PDB entry 5YLZ | electron microscopy, 3.60 A resolution | chains A and B of the 43 polymer chains in the assembly

[Chain A]
Molecule: Pre-mRNA-splicing factor 8
From: Saccharomyces cerevisiae S288c
Reference sequence: P33334 (PRP8_YEAST); residue numbers follow UniProt; this construct covers 1-2413
Chain sequence (2413 residues; numbered 1 to 2413; the number before each row is that of its first residue):
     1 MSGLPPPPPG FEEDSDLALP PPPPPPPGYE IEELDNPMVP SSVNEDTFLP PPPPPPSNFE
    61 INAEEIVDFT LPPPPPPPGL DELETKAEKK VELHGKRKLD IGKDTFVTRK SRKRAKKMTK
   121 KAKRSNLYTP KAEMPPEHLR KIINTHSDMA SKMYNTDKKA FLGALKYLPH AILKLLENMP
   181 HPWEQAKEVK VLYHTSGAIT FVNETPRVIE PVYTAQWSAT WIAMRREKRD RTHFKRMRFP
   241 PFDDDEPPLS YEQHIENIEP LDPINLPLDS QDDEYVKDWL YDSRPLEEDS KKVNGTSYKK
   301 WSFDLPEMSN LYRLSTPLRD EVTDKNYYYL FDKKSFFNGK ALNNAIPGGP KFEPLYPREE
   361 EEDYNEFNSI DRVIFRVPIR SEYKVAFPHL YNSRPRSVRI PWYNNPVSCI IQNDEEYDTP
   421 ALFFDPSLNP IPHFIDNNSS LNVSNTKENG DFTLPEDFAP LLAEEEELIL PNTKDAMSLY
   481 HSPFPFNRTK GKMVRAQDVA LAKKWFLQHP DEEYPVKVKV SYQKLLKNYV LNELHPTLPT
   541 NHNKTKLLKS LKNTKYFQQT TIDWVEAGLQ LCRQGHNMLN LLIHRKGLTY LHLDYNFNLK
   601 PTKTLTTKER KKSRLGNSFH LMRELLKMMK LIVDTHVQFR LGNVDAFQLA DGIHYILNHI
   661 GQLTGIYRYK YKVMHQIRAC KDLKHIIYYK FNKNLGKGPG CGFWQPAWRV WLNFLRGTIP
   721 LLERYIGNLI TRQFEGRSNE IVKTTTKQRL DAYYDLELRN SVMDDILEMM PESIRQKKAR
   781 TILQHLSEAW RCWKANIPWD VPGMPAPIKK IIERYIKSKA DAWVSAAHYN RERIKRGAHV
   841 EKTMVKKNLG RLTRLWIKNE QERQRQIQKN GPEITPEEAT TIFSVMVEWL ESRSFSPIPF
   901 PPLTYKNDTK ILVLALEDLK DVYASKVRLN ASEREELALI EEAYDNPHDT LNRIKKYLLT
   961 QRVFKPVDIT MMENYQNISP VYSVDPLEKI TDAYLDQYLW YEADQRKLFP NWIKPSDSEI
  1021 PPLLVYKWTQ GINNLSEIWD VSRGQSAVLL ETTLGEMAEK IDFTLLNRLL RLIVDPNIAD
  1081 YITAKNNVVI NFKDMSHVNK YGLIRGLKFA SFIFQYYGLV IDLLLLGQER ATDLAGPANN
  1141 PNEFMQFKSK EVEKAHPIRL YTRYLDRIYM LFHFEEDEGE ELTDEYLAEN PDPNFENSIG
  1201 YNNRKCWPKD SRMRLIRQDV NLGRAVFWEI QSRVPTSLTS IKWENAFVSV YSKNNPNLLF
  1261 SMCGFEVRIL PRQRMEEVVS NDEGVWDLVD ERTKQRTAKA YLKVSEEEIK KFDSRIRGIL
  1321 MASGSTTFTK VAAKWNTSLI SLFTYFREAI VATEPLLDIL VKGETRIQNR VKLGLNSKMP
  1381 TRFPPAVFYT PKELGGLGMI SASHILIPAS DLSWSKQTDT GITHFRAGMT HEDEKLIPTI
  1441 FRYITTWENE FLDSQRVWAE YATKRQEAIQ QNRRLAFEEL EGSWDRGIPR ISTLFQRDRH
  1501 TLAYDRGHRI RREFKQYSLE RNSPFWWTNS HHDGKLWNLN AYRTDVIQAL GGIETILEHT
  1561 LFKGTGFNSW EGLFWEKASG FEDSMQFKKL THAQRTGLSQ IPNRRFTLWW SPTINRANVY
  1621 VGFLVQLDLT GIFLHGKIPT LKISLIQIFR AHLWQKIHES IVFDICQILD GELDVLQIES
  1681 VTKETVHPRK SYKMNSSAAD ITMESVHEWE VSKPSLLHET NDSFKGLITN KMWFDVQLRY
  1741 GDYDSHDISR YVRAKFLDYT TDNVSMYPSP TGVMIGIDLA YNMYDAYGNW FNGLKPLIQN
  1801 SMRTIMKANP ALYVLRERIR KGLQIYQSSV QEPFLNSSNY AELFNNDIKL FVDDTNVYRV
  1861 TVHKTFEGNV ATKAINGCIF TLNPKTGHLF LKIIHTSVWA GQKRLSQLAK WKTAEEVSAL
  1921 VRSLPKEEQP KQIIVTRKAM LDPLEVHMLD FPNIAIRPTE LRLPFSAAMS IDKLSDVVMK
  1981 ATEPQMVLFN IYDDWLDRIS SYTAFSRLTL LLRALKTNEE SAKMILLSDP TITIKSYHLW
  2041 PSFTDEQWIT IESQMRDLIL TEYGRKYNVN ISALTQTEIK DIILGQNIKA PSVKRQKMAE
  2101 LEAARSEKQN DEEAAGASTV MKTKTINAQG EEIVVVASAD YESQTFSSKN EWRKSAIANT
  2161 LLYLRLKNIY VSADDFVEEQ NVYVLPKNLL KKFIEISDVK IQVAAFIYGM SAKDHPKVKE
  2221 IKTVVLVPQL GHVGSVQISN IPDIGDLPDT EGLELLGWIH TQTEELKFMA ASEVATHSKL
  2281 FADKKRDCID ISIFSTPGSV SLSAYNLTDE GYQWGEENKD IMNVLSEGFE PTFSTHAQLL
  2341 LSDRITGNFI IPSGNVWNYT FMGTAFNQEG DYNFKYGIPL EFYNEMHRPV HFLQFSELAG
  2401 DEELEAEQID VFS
Not modelled in the structure: 1-126, 432-449, 1830-1839, 2086-2413
Small-molecule neighbours: inositol hexakisphosphate (IHP): Arg236, Lys517, Tyr655, His659, Lys684, His685, Tyr688, Asn692, Lys697, Gly698, Pro699
UniProt features mapped onto this chain:
  - region: Met1585 to Leu1598 (Important for branch point selection)
  - mutagenesis: His1658 (H1658S: No effect on viability), Glu1684 (E1684Q: No effect on viability), His1687 (H1687S: No effect on viability), Asp1700 (D1700N: No effect on viability), Asp1735 (D1735N: No effect on viability), Asp1853 (D1853A: Alters protein folding. Severely impaired growth. Strongly reduced growth at 35 degrees Celsius; when associated with A-1854; D1853N: Reduced growth at 30 degrees Celsius ...), Asp1854 (D1854A: Reduced growth at 30 degrees Celsius. Strongly reduced growth at 16 degrees Celsius. Strongly reduced growth at 35 degrees Celsius; when associated with A-1853 ...), Thr1855 (T1855A: Reduced growth at 30 degrees Celsius. Strongly reduced growth at 16 degrees Celsius), Thr1936 (T1936A: Reduced growth at 30 degrees Celsius. Strongly reduced growth at 16 degrees Celsius), Arg1937 (R1937K: Severely impaired growth. Reduced growth at 30 degrees Celsius. Strongly reduced growth at 16 degrees Celsius)

[Chain B]
Molecule: U5 snRNA
From: Saccharomyces cerevisiae S288c
Sequence (214 nucleotides; each row starts with the number of its first residue):
     1 AAGCAGCUUU ACAGAUCAAU GGCGGAGGGA GGUCAACAUC AAGAACUGUG GGCCUUUUAU
    61 UGCCUAUAGA ACUUAUAACG AACAUGGUUC UUGCCUUUUA CCAGAACCAU CCGGGUGUUG
   121 UCUCCAUAGA AACAGGUAAA GCUGUCCGUU ACUGUGGGCU UGCCAUAUUU UUUGGAACUU
   181 UUCUGCCCUU UUUCUCAAUG AGUAAGGAGG GCGU
Not modelled in the structure: 1-27, 56-59, 128-162, 184-214

[Interface between chain A and chain B]
Contacting residue pairs (95; chain A residue first):
  Tyr128(A) - C34(B)  hydrogen bond to the sugar
  Tyr128(A) - A35(B)  hydrogen bond to the sugar
  Tyr128(A) - U121(B)  hydrogen bond to the sugar
  Pro130(A) - U121(B)  sugar contact
  His170(A) - C112(B)  salt bridge to the phosphate
  Lys174(A) - G113(B)  salt bridge to the phosphate
  Lys190(A) - U33(B)  sugar contact
  Lys190(A) - C34(B)  salt bridge to the phosphate
  Glu204(A) - U33(B)  base contact
  Thr205(A) - U33(B)  hydrogen bond to the base
  Arg207(A) - U33(B)  base contact
  Arg284(A) - U33(B)  hydrogen bond to the base
  Asn294(A) - G32(B)  hydrogen bond to the phosphate
  Gly295(A) - G31(B)  phosphate contact
  Gly295(A) - G32(B)  phosphate contact
  Thr296(A) - G32(B)  sugar contact
  Thr296(A) - U33(B)  phosphate contact
  Ser297(A) - G32(B)  hydrogen bond to the phosphate
  Ser297(A) - U33(B)  phosphate contact
  Lys325(A) - U76(B)  base contact
  Lys333(A) - A77(B)  salt bridge to the phosphate
  Lys334(A) - U76(B)  phosphate contact
  Lys334(A) - A77(B)  salt bridge to the phosphate
  Lys340(A) - G104(B)  hydrogen bond to the phosphate
  Lys340(A) - A105(B)  salt bridge to the phosphate
  Phe352(A) - G104(B)  phosphate contact
  Glu353(A) - A103(B)  phosphate contact
  Glu353(A) - G104(B)  phosphate contact
  Leu355(A) - G104(B)  sugar contact
  Leu355(A) - A105(B)  sugar contact
  Arg358(A) - U91(B)  sugar contact
  Trp402(A) - U76(B)  stacking on the base
  Asn405(A) - U76(B)  base contact
  Phe484(A) - A81(B)  base contact
  Arg488(A) - A81(B)  base contact
  Lys492(A) - G115(B)  sugar contact
  Arg495(A) - G80(B)  base contact
  Arg495(A) - C112(B)  base contact
  Arg495(A) - G113(B)  hydrogen bond to the sugar
  Asp498(A) - A82(B)  hydrogen bond to the sugar
  Lys503(A) - C83(B)  salt bridge to the phosphate
  Lys527(A) - A103(B)  phosphate contact
  Lys527(A) - G104(B)  salt bridge to the phosphate
  Asn532(A) - C83(B)  hydrogen bond to the base
  Asn532(A) - A84(B)  hydrogen bond to the phosphate
  Glu533(A) - C83(B)  hydrogen bond to the base
  Leu534(A) - A105(B)  phosphate contact
  His535(A) - A105(B)  salt bridge to the phosphate
  His535(A) - A106(B)  phosphate contact
  Thr537(A) - A84(B)  base contact
  Pro539(A) - C79(B)  base contact
  Pro539(A) - G80(B)  base contact
  Thr540(A) - U110(B)  phosphate contact
  Thr540(A) - C111(B)  base contact
  Asn541(A) - C40(B)  hydrogen bond to the base
  Asn541(A) - A41(B)  phosphate contact
  Asn541(A) - C79(B)  base contact
  Asn543(A) - C111(B)  phosphate contact
  Asn543(A) - C112(B)  phosphate contact
  Asn543(A) - G113(B)  base contact
  Lys549(A) - A35(B)  phosphate contact
  Lys549(A) - A36(B)  salt bridge to the phosphate
  Tyr669(A) - A100(B)  phosphate contact
  Lys670(A) - G86(B)  salt bridge to the phosphate
  Lys670(A) - C101(B)  salt bridge to the phosphate
  Tyr671(A) - A100(B)  hydrogen bond to the phosphate
  Tyr671(A) - C101(B)  sugar contact
  Lys672(A) - U85(B)  salt bridge to the phosphate
  Lys672(A) - G86(B)  salt bridge to the phosphate
  Lys672(A) - C101(B)  hydrogen bond to the phosphate
  Lys672(A) - C102(B)  phosphate contact
  His675(A) - C102(B)  salt bridge to the phosphate
  His675(A) - A103(B)  salt bridge to the phosphate
  Arg678(A) - A103(B)  salt bridge to the phosphate
  Arg709(A) - A82(B)  hydrogen bond to the phosphate
  Arg709(A) - C83(B)  salt bridge to the phosphate
  Asn713(A) - C83(B)  sugar contact
  Asn713(A) - A84(B)  sugar contact
  Phe714(A) - A84(B)  sugar contact
  Arg716(A) - A84(B)  base contact
  Arg716(A) - C111(B)  hydrogen bond to the base
  Arg716(A) - C112(B)  sugar contact
  Gly717(A) - A84(B)  hydrogen bond to the sugar
  Gly717(A) - U85(B)  hydrogen bond to the sugar
  Pro720(A) - U110(B)  sugar contact
  Pro720(A) - C111(B)  sugar contact
  Leu721(A) - G86(B)  sugar contact
  Tyr725(A) - A100(B)  phosphate contact
  Arg836(A) - U92(B)  salt bridge to the phosphate
  His839(A) - C95(B)  base contact
  His839(A) - U97(B)  salt bridge to the phosphate
  Lys842(A) - U96(B)  sugar contact
  Arg1366(A) - C95(B)  phosphate contact
  Asn1369(A) - C95(B)  phosphate contact
  Lys1378(A) - C95(B)  salt bridge to the phosphate
Other interface residues (no listed pair), chain A (83 interface residues in all): Leu127, Thr129, Leu173, Glu177, Tyr298, Lys299, Lys351, Val494, Gln497, Ala500, Lys504, Leu531, Leu538, Lys546, Lys552, Gln559, Gln676, Ile719, Arg724, Glu841, Lys1362, Arg1370, Leu1373
Other interface residues (no listed pair), chain B (40 interface residues in all): C94, G114, G120, C122

[Overview]
The interface between chain A and chain B involves 83 residues on one side and 40 on the other; the contacts
include 20 hydrogen bonds, 21 salt bridges and 1 aromatic stacking contact. Among the polar pairs are
Thr205(A)-U33(B), Arg284(A)-U33(B) and Asn532(A)-C83(B).
Chain A is Pre-mRNA-splicing factor 8 and chain B is U5 snRNA, both from Saccharomyces cerevisiae S288c; the
structure, Cryo-EM Structure of the Post-catalytic Spliceosome from Saccharomyces cerevisiae at 3.6 angstrom,
was determined by electron microscopy.
